3BLX - chains C and G of the 8 polymer chains in the assembly; structure by X-ray diffraction, 2.70 A resolution.

== Chain C (and G) ==
Protein: Isocitrate dehydrogenase [NAD] subunit 1
Organism: Saccharomyces cerevisiae
Notes: EC 1.1.1.41; chain G of this document is another copy of the same molecule, construct and numbering; everything in this record applies to it too
UniProtKB: P28834 (IDH1_YEAST); residues 1-349 here correspond to UniProt positions 12-360 (UniProt number = residue number + 11)
Amino-acid sequence (349 residues; numbered 1 to 349; the number before each row is that of its first residue):
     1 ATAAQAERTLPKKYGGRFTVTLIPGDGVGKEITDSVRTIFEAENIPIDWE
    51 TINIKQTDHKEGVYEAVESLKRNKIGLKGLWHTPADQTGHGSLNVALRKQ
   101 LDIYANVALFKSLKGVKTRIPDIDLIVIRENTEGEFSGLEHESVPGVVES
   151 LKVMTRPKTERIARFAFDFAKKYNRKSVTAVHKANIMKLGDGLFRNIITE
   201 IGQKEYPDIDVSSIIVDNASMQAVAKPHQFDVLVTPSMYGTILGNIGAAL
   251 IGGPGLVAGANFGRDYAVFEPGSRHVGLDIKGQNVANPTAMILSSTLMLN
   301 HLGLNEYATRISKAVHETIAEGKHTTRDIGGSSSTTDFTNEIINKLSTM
Disordered / not traced: 1-7, 277-280 (chain G: 1-12, 278-280)
Curated features (UniProtKB/Swiss-Prot):
  - binding site (substrate): Arg98, Arg129, Asp217
  - binding site (Mg(2+)): Asp217
  - site: Lys183 (Critical for catalysis)
Reported in the primary citation:
  - conformationally variable residues (order/disorder transition): Ala1 to Glu7

== How chain C and chain G interact ==
Pairs across the interface (35; chain C residue first):
  Arg8(C) - Glu160(G)  salt bridge
  Leu10(C) - Arg264(G)
  Pro11(C) - Arg264(G)  hydrogen bond (backbone-side chain)
  Lys12(C) - Asp168(G)  salt bridge
  Lys12(C) - Tyr206(G)
  Lys13(C) - Arg264(G)
  Lys13(C) - Asp265(G)  salt bridge
  Tyr14(C) - Tyr104(G)
  Tyr14(C) - Arg164(G)
  Tyr14(C) - Phe165(G)  hydrophobic
  Tyr14(C) - Asp168(G)  hydrogen bond
  Tyr14(C) - Gly263(G)
  Tyr14(C) - Arg264(G)
  Tyr14(C) - His301(G)  hydrogen bond (backbone-side chain)
  Gly15(C) - Ile75(G)
  Gly15(C) - Gly263(G)  hydrogen bond (backbone-backbone)
  Gly15(C) - Arg264(G)  hydrogen bond (backbone-backbone)
  Gly15(C) - Tyr266(G)
  Gly15(C) - His301(G)  hydrogen bond (backbone-side chain)
  Gly16(C) - Arg264(G)  hydrogen bond (backbone-backbone)
  Gly16(C) - Asp265(G)
  Arg17(C) - His301(G)  hydrogen bond (side chain-backbone)
  Glu41(C) - Lys13(G)
  Ala42(C) - Lys13(G)
  Ala42(C) - Tyr14(G)  hydrogen bond (backbone-side chain)
  Glu43(C) - Tyr14(G)  hydrogen bond
  Asn44(C) - Phe18(G)
  Asn44(C) - Leu302(G)  hydrogen bond (side chain-backbone)
  Asn44(C) - Gly303(G)
  Asp48(C) - Lys172(G)  salt bridge
  Glu68(C) - Lys204(G)
  Arg72(C) - Glu205(G)  hydrogen bond (side chain-backbone)
  Arg72(C) - Tyr206(G)
  Leu346(C) - Tyr14(G)
  Ser347(C) - Tyr14(G)
Also at the interface, not in a pair above, chain C (20 interface residues in all): Tyr64, Ile343
Also at the interface, not in a pair above, chain G (24 interface residues in all): Pro157, Pro207, Phe262, Ala267

== Overview ==
20 residues of chain C face 24 of chain G across their interface, with 12 hydrogen bonds and 4 salt bridges.
Among the polar pairs are Arg8(C)-Glu160(G), Lys12(C)-Asp168(G) and Lys13(C)-Asp265(G). Curated annotation
(UniProt) lists 3 substrate-binding residues and Mg2+-binding residue Asp217(C) on chain C. The paper reports
conformational variability at Ala1(C).
Both chains are Isocitrate dehydrogenase [NAD] subunit 1 (Saccharomyces cerevisiae). Entry 3BLX (Yeast
Isocitrate Dehydrogenase (Apo Form)) was determined by X-ray diffraction together with 3BLV and 3BLW from the
same study.
